Entry 7CQD (X-ray diffraction, 3.20 A resolution); this record covers chains H and L of the 3 polymer chains in the assembly.

[Chain H]
Protein: Heavy chain of antigen binding fragment, Fab of NZ-1
From: Rattus norvegicus
Notes: antibody fragment or engineered binder
Sequence (219 residues; row label = number of the first residue in the row):
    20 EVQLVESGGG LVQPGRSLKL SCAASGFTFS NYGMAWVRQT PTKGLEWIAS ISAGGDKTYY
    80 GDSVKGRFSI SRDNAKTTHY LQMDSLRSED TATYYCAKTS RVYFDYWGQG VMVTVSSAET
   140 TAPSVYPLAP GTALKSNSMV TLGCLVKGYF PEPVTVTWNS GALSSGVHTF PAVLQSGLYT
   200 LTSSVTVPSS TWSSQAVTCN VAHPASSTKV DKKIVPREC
Not modelled in the structure: 150-157, 237-238
Cystine bridges: Cys-41/Cys-115, Cys-163/Cys-218

[Chain L]
Protein: Light chain of antigen binding fragment, Fab of NZ-1
From: Rattus norvegicus
Notes: antibody fragment or engineered binder
Sequence (214 residues; each row starts with the number of its first residue):
    20 EFVLTQPNSV STNLGSTVKL SCKRSTGNIG SNYVNWYQQH EGRSPTTMIY RDDKRPDGVP
    80 DRFSGSIDRS SNSALLTINN VQTEDEADYF CHSYSSGIVF GGGTKLTVLG QPKSTPTLTV
   140 FPPSTEELQG NKATLVCLIS DFYPSDVEVA WKANGAPISQ GVDTANPTKQ GNKYIASSFL
   200 RLTAEQWRSR NSFTCQVTHE GNTVEKSLSP AECV
Modified residues: Glu-20 (pyroglutamic acid; PCA)
Cystine bridges: Cys-41/Cys-110, Cys-156/Cys-214

[Chain H / chain L interface]
Contacting residue pairs (57; chain H residue first):
  Val-56(H) / Phe-119(L)  hydrophobic
  Gln-58(H) / Gln-58(L)  hydrogen bond
  Leu-64(H) / Phe-109(L)  hydrophobic
  Leu-64(H) / Phe-119(L)
  Trp-66(H) / Ile-117(L)
  Tyr-114(H) / Gln-58(L)
  Tyr-114(H) / Arg-62(L)
  Tyr-114(H) / Ser-63(L)
  Val-121(H) / Tyr-52(L)  hydrophobic
  Val-121(H) / Asn-54(L)  hydrogen bond (backbone-side chain)
  Val-121(H) / Tyr-113(L)
  Tyr-122(H) / Asn-54(L)
  Tyr-122(H) / Tyr-56(L)
  Tyr-122(H) / Thr-66(L)
  Tyr-122(H) / Tyr-69(L)  hydrophobic
  Phe-123(H) / Tyr-56(L)  hydrogen bond (backbone-side chain)
  Phe-123(H) / Thr-66(L)  hydrogen bond (backbone-side chain)
  Phe-123(H) / His-111(L)
  Phe-123(H) / Phe-119(L)  hydrophobic
  Asp-124(H) / Thr-66(L)
  Trp-126(H) / Tyr-56(L)
  Trp-126(H) / Pro-64(L)
  Gly-127(H) / Ser-63(L)  hydrogen bond (backbone-side chain)
  Gln-128(H) / Ser-63(L)
  Tyr-145(H) / Glu-146(L)
  Pro-146(H) / Ser-143(L)
  Pro-146(H) / Glu-145(L)
  Leu-147(H) / Phe-140(L)
  Leu-147(H) / Val-155(L)  hydrophobic
  Ala-148(H) / Phe-140(L)
  Ala-148(H) / Pro-141(L)
  Pro-149(H) / Pro-141(L)
  Thr-160(H) / Phe-140(L)
  Leu-164(H) / Phe-198(L)  hydrophobic
  Lys-166(H) / Glu-146(L)  salt bridge
  Lys-166(H) / Lys-151(L)
  Lys-166(H) / Thr-153(L)
  His-187(H) / Gln-189(L)
  His-187(H) / Ile-194(L)
  Thr-188(H) / Gln-189(L)  hydrogen bond (backbone-side chain)
  Phe-189(H) / Leu-157(L)  hydrophobic
  Phe-189(H) / Ile-194(L)  hydrophobic
  Phe-189(H) / Ala-195(L)
  Pro-190(H) / Thr-187(L)
  Pro-190(H) / Ile-194(L)
  Pro-190(H) / Ser-196(L)
  Val-192(H) / Thr-183(L)
  Val-192(H) / Ala-184(L)
  Val-192(H) / Phe-198(L)  hydrophobic
  Gln-194(H) / Asp-182(L)  hydrogen bond
  Gln-194(H) / Arg-200(L)  hydrogen bond
  Thr-199(H) / Phe-198(L)
  Leu-200(H) / Phe-198(L)
  Thr-201(H) / Val-155(L)
  Thr-201(H) / Phe-198(L)
  Ser-203(H) / Leu-157(L)
  Arg-236(H) / Thr-144(L)
Also at the interface, not in a pair above, chain H (37 interface residues in all): Glu-65, Ser-69, Gly-129, Leu-161, Gly-162, Ala-191
Also at the interface, not in a pair above, chain L (38 interface residues in all): Arg-70, Gly-116, Thr-138, Ile-158

[In short]
37 residues of chain H face 38 of chain L across their interface; the contacts include 8 hydrogen bonds and 1
salt bridge. Polar pairs include Lys-166(H)/Glu-146(L), Gln-58(H)/Gln-58(L) and Val-121(H)/Asn-54(L).
Chain H is Heavy chain of antigen binding fragment, Fab of NZ-1 and chain L is Light chain of antigen binding
fragment, Fab of NZ-1, both from Rattus norvegicus; the structure, The NZ-1 Fab complexed with the PDZ tandem
fragment of A. aeolicus S2P homolog with the ..., was determined by X-ray diffraction, deposited together with
7CQC.
